8VTJ - chains H and L of the 3 polymer chains in the assembly; structure by X-ray diffraction, 2.81 A resolution.

Chain H:
Name: Reaction center protein H chain
Source organism: Cereibacter sphaeroides
Reference sequence: P0C0Y7 (RCEH_CERSP); residues 1-260 here = UniProt positions 1-260
Chain sequence (260 residues; row label = number of the first residue in the row):
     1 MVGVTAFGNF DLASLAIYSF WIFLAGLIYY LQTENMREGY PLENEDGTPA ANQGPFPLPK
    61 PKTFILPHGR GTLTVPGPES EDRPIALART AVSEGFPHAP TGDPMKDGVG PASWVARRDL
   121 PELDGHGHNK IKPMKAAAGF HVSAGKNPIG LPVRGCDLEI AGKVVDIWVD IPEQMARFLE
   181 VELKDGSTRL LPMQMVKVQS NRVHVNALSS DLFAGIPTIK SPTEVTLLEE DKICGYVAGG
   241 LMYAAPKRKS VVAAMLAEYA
Unresolved in the structure: 1-10, 251-260

Chain L:
Name: Reaction center protein L chain
Source organism: Cereibacter sphaeroides
Reference sequence: P0C0Y8 (RCEL_RHOSH); residues 1-281 here correspond to UniProt positions 2-282 (UniProt number = residue number + 1)
Chain sequence (281 residues; numbered 1 to 281; the number before each row is that of its first residue):
     1 ALLSFERKYR VPGGTLVGGN LFDFWVGPFY VGFFGVATFF FAALGIILIA WSAVLQGTWN
    61 PQLISVYPPA LEYGLGGAPL AKGGLWQIIT ICATGAFVSW ALREVEICRK LGIGYHIPFA
   121 FAFAILAYLT LVLFRPVMMG AWGYAFPYGI WTHLDWVSNT GYTYGNFHYN PAHMIAISFF
   181 FTNALALALH GALVLSAANP EKGKEMRTPD HEDTFFRDLV GYSIGTLGIH RLGLLLSLSA
   241 VFFSALCMII TGTIWFDQWV DWWQWWVKLP WWANIPGGIN G
Bound ions: Fe ion: H190, H230 (shared with 3 residues of chain M)
Small-molecule neighbours:
  - bacteriochlorophyll a (BCL), molecule 1: I46, Y128, L131, F146, I150, W151, H153, L154, W156, V157
  - bacteriochlorophyll a (BCL), molecule 2: F97, F121, A124, I125, A127, Y128, L131, W156, V157, S158, T160, G161, Y162, N166, F167, H168, H173, A176, I177, F180, F181, V241, S244, A245, C247, M248
  - bacteriochlorophyll a (BCL), molecule 3: V157, Y162, H168, F181
  - bacteriochlorophyll a (BCL), molecule 4: H168, M174, I177, S178, F181, T182, L185
  - bacteriopheophytin a (BPH), molecule 1: T38, F41, A42, G45, I49, I89, C92, A93, A96, F97, W100, E104, I117, A120, F121, F123, A124, Y128, F146, Y148, G149, I150, H153, F180, S237, L238, V241
  - bacteriopheophytin a (BPH), molecule 2: F181, A184, L185, A188, L189, L219, V220
  - ubiquinone-10 (U10): L189, F216, V220, Y222, S223, I224, I229, L232

Interface between chain H and chain L:
Residue-residue contacts (64):
  G39(H) with L3(L); S4(L), hydrogen bond (backbone-backbone); F5(L)
  Y40(H) with L3(L), hydrophobic
  L42(H) with A1(L), hydrophobic; L2(L); L3(L), hydrophobic
  E43(H) with A1(L); L2(L), hydrogen bond (backbone-backbone); S4(L)
  E45(H) with R7(L)
  A50(H) with A1(L), hydrophobic
  K62(H) with N199(L), hydrogen bond
  F64(H) with A198(L); M206(L), hydrophobic
  I65(H) with G203(L); E205(L); M206(L), hydrogen bond (backbone-backbone)
  P67(H) with E205(L); M206(L)
  E79(H) with S4(L)
  E81(H) with S4(L); F5(L); K8(L), salt bridge
  R83(H) with K8(L)
  L87(H) with R7(L); K8(L); V11(L), hydrophobic
  A88(H) with R7(L)
  R89(H) with R7(L)
  G95(H) with F24(L); W25(L), hydrogen bond (backbone-backbone)
  F96(H) with F24(L), hydrophobic
  P97(H) with R10(L); V11(L); P12(L); D23(L); W25(L), hydrophobic
  H98(H) with R7(L), hydrogen bond; R10(L), hydrogen bond (backbone-backbone); V11(L); P12(L)
  V109(H) with K8(L)
  G110(H) with K8(L), hydrogen bond (backbone-backbone); Y9(L); V11(L)
  P111(H) with K110(L); G112(L)
  S113(H) with K8(L); Y9(L)
  W114(H) with K8(L)
  D124(H) with D210(L)
  G125(H) with T208(L); D210(L), hydrogen bond (backbone-side chain)
  P172(H) with D210(L)
  E173(H) with P209(L); T226(L), hydrogen bond
  M175(H) with L227(L), hydrophobic
  A238(H) with G112(L)
  M242(H) with G13(L); G14(L); R109(L); K110(L)
  Y243(H) with V11(L)
Also at the interface, not in a pair above, chain H (43 interface residues in all): E38, P41, L66, H68, I85, E94, A99, P100, V115, K130
Also at the interface, not in a pair above, chain L (32 interface residues in all): L111, K204, D213

In short:
43 residues of chain H and 32 residues of chain L are in contact; the contacts include 10 hydrogen bonds and 1
salt bridge. Polar pairs include E81(H)-K8(L), K62(H)-N199(L) and H98(H)-R7(L). Ligands of chain L: 4 copies
of bacteriochlorophyll a, bacteriopheophytin a and ubiquinone-10.
Here chain H is Reaction center protein H chain and chain L is Reaction center protein L chain, both from
Cereibacter sphaeroides. Entry 8VTJ (Crystal structure of R. sphaeroides Photosynthetic Reaction Center
variant Y(M210)2-cyanophenylalanine) was determined by X-ray diffraction, deposited together with 8VTK, 8VTL,
8VTM, 8VTN and 8VTO.
